PDB entry 7XAM | electron microscopy, 3.50 A resolution | chains A and X of the 34 polymer chains in the assembly

Chain A:
Molecule: 23S rRNA
Organism: Mycolicibacterium smegmatis MC2 155
Sequence (3120 nucleotides; each row starts with the number of its first residue):
     1 UAAGUGUUUA AGGGCGCAUG GUGGAUGCCU UGGCACUGGG AGCCGAUGAA GGACGUAGGA
    61 GGCUGCGAUA AGCCUCGGGG AGCUGUCAAC CGAGCGUUGA UCCGAGGAUG UCCGAAUGGG
   121 GAAACCCGGC ACGAGUGAUG UCGUGUCACC AGGCGCUGAA UAUAUAGGCG UCUGGGGGGA
   181 ACGCGGGGAA GUGAAACAUC UCAGUACCCG UAGGAAGAGA AAACAAAAUG UGAUUCCGUG
   241 AGUAGUGGCG AGCGAAAGCG GAGGAUGGCU AAACCGUAUG CAUGUGAUAC CGGGUAGGGG
   301 UUGUGUGUGC GGGGUUGUGG GACCUAUCUU UCCGGCUCUA CCUGGCUGGA GGGCAGUGAG
   361 AAAAUGUUGU GGUUAGCGGA AAUGGCUUGG GAUGGCCUGC CGUAGACGGU GAGAGCCCGG
   421 UACGUGAAAA CCCGACGUCU GUCUUGAUGG UGUUCCCGAG UAGCAGCGGG CCCGUGGAAU
   481 CUGCUGUGAA UCUGCCGGGA CCACCCGGUA AGCCUGAAUA CUUCCCAGUG ACCGAUAGCG
   541 GAUUAGUACC GUGAGGGAAU GGUGAAAAGU ACCCCGGGAG GGGAGUGAAA GAGUACCUGA
   601 AACCGUGCGC UUACAAUCCG UCAGAGCCCU CGACGUGUCG UGGGGUGAUG GCGUGCCUUU
   661 UGAAGAAUGA GCCUGCGAGU CAGGGACAUG UCGCGAGGUU AACCCGGGUG GGGUAGCCGC
   721 AGCGAAAGCG AGUCUGAAUA GGGCGUAUCC ACACAAGAGU GUGUGGUGUA GUGGUGUGUU
   781 CUGGACCCGA AGCGGAGUGA UCUACCCAUG GCCAGGGUGA AGCGCGGGUA AGACCGCGUG
   841 GAGGCCCGAA CCCACUUAGG UUGAAGACUG AGGGGAUGAG CUGUGGGUAG GGGUGAAAGG
   901 CCAAUCAAAC UCCGUGAUAG CUGGUUCUCC CCGAAAUGCA UUUAGGUGCA GCGUCGCAUG
   961 UUUCUUGCCG GAGGUAGAGC UACUGGAUGG CCGAUGGGCC CCACAGGGUU ACUGACGUCA
  1021 GCCAAACUCC GAAUGCCGGU AAGUCCAAGA GUGCGGCAGU GAGACGGCGG GGGAUAAGCU
  1081 CCGUGCGUCG AGAGGGAAAC AGCCCAGAUC GCCGGCUAAG GCCCCUAAGC GUGUGCUAAG
  1141 UGGAAAAGGA UGUGCAGUCG CGAAGACAAC CAGGAGGUUG GCUUAGAAGC AGCCACCCUU
  1201 GAAAGAGUGC GUAAUAGCUC ACUGGUCAAG UGAUUGUGCG CCGAUAAUGU AGCGGGGCUC
  1261 AAGCACACCG CCGAAGCCGC GGCAGCCAAC GUGUUGGCUG GGUAGGGGAG CGUCCUGCAU
  1321 CCGGUGAAGC CGCCGAGUGA UCGAGUGGUG GAGGGUGUGG GAGUGAGAAU GCAGGCAUGA
  1381 GUAGCGAUUA GGCAAGUGAG AACCUUGCCC GCCGAAAGAC CAAGGGUUCC UGGGCCAGGC
  1441 CAGUCCGCCC AGGGUGAGUC GGGACCUAAG GCGAGGCCGA CAGGCGUAGU CGAUGGACAA
  1501 CGGGUUGAUA UUCCCGUACC CGUGUAUGUG CGUCCAUGAU GAAUCAGCGG UACUAACCAU
  1561 CCAAAACCAC CGUGACCGCA CCUUUCGGGG UGUGGCGUUG GUGGGGCUGC AUGGGACCUU
  1621 CGUUGGUAGU AGUCAAGCGA UGGGGUGACG CAGGAAGGUA GCCGUACCGG UCAGUGGUAA
  1681 UACCGGGGUA AGCCUGUAGG GAGUCAGAUA GGUAAAUCCG UCUGGCAUAU AUCCUGAGAG
  1741 GUGAUGCAUA GCCGAGUGAG GCGAAUUCGG UGAUCCUAUG CUGCCGAGAA AAGCCUCUAG
  1801 CGAGGACAUA CACGGCCCGU ACCCCAAACC AACACAGGUG GUCAGGUAGA GAAUACUAAG
  1861 GCGUACGAGU GAACUAUGGU UAAGGAACUC GGCAAAAUGC CCCCGUAACU UCGGGAGAAG
  1921 GGGGACCCAC AUGGCGUGUA AGCCUUUACG GCCCAAGCGU GAGUGGGUGG CACAAACCAG
  1981 UGAGAAGCGA CUGUUUACUA AAAACACAGG UCCGUGCGAA GUCGCAAGAC GAUGUAUACG
  2041 GACUGACGCC UGCCCGGUGC UGGAAGGUUA AGAGGACCCG UUAACUCCCU UUGGGGGUGA
  2101 AGCGGAGAAU UUAAGCCCCA GUAAACGGCG GUGGUAACUA UAACCAUCCU AAGGUAGCGA
  2161 AAUUCCUUGU CGGGUAAGUU CCGACCUGCA CGAAUGGCGU AACGACUUCU CAACUGUCUC
  2221 AACCAUAGAC UCGGCGAAAU UGCACUACGA GUAAAGAUGC UCGUUACGCG CGGCAGGACG
  2281 AAAAGACCCC GGGACCUUCA CUACAACUUG GUAUUGGUGC UCGAUACGGU UUGUGUAGGA
  2341 UAGGUGGGAG ACUGUGAAGC UCACACGCCA GUGUGGGUGG AGUCGUUGUU GAAAUACCAC
  2401 UCUGAUCGUA UUGGGCCUCU AACCUCGGAC CGUAUAUCCG GUUCAGGGAC AGUGCCUGGU
  2461 GGGUAGUUUA ACUGGGGCGG UUGCCUCCUA AAAUGUAACG GAGGCGCCCA AAGGUUCCCU
  2521 CAACCUGGAC GGCAAUCAGG UGUUGAGUGU AAGUGCACAA GGGAGCUUGA CUGCGAGACG
  2581 GACAUGUCGA GCAGGGACGA AAGUCGGGAC UAGUGAUCCG GCACCUCUGA GUGGAAGGGG
  2641 UGUCGCUCAA CGGAUAAAAG GUACCCCGGG GAUAACAGGC UGAUCUUCCC CAAGAGUCCA
  2701 UAUCGACGGG AUGGUUUGGC ACCUCGAUGU CGGCUCGUCG CAUCCUGGGG CUGGAGCAGG
  2761 UCCCAAGGGU UGGGCUGUUC GCCCAUUAAA GCGGCACGCG AGCUGGGUUU AGAACGUCGU
  2821 GAGACAGUUC GGUCUCUAUC CGCCGCGCGC GUCAGAAGCU UGAGGAAACC UGUCCCUAGU
  2881 ACGAGAGGAC CGGGACGGAC GAACCUCUGG UAUACCAGUU GUCCCACCAG GGGCACGGCU
  2941 GGAUAGCCAC GUUCGGACAG GAUAACCGCU GAAAGCAUCU AAGCGGGAAA CCUCUUCCAA
  3001 GACCAGGCUU CUCACCCUCU AGGAGGGAUA AGGCCCCCCG CAGACCACGG GAUUGAUAGA
  3061 CCAGACCUGG AAGCCUAGUA AUAGGUGCAG GGAACUGGCA CUAACCGGCC GAAAACUUAC
Disordered / not traced: 1, 1562-1609, 2136-2144
Metal / ion sites: Mg2+ site 1 near G13 (its only coordinating residue here); Mg2+ site 2: C28, G1354; Mg2+ site 3: C43, G214; Mg2+ site 4 near U56 (its only coordinating residue here); Mg2+ site 5 near U69 (its only coordinating residue here); Mg2+ site 6 near U117 (its only coordinating residue here); Mg2+ site 7: A159, U163; Mg2+ site 8: G191, U2467; Mg2+ site 9 near G191 (its only coordinating residue here); Mg2+ site 10: A196, C197; Mg2+ site 11 near G204 (its only coordinating residue here); Mg2+ site 12 near G217 (its only coordinating residue here); 233 more Mg2+ sites not listed

Chain X:
Molecule: 50S ribosomal protein L27
Organism: Mycolicibacterium smegmatis MC2 155
Reference sequence: A0R150 (RL27_MYCS2); residues 1-88 here = UniProt positions 1-88
Sequence (88 residues; row label = number of the first residue in the row):
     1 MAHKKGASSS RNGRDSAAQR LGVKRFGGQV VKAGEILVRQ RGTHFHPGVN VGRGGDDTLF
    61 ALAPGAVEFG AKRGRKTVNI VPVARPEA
Disordered / not traced: 1-7, 87-88

Interface between chain A and chain X:
Pairs across the interface - 90 pairs, chain A then chain X:
  G757(A) - Arg85(X)  hydrogen bond to the sugar
  A758(A) - Ala33(X)  base contact
  A758(A) - Leu62(X)  hydrogen bond to the base
  A758(A) - Pro64(X)  base contact
  G759(A) - Val31(X)  base contact
  G759(A) - Lys32(X)  base contact
  G759(A) - Ala33(X)  hydrogen bond to the base
  G759(A) - Pro64(X)  base contact
  G970(A) - Phe26(X)  base contact
  G970(A) - Gly27(X)  hydrogen bond to the base
  G971(A) - Phe26(X)  base contact
  G971(A) - Gly27(X)  hydrogen bond to the sugar
  G971(A) - Phe69(X)  sugar contact
  A972(A) - Phe45(X)  phosphate contact
  A972(A) - Phe69(X)  sugar contact
  A972(A) - Lys76(X)  salt bridge to the phosphate
  G973(A) - His44(X)  phosphate contact
  C1037(A) - Phe26(X)  sugar contact
  C1037(A) - Gln29(X)  hydrogen bond to the sugar
  G1038(A) - Gln29(X)  sugar contact
  G2479(A) - Ser8(X)  base contact
  G2479(A) - Ser9(X)  base contact
  G2480(A) - Arg11(X)  hydrogen bond to the phosphate
  U2481(A) - Arg11(X)  salt bridge to the phosphate
  C2485(A) - Arg14(X)  base contact
  C2485(A) - Ser16(X)  base contact
  C2485(A) - Ala17(X)  hydrogen bond to the phosphate
  C2485(A) - Gln19(X)  phosphate contact
  U2486(A) - Arg14(X)  base contact
  U2486(A) - Asp15(X)  base contact
  U2486(A) - Ser16(X)  hydrogen bond to the phosphate
  U2486(A) - Ala17(X)  phosphate contact
  U2486(A) - Gln19(X)  hydrogen bond to the phosphate
  C2487(A) - Asp15(X)  hydrogen bond to the base
  U2494(A) - Arg20(X)  phosphate contact
  U2494(A) - Leu21(X)  sugar contact
  G2495(A) - Ala18(X)  phosphate contact
  G2495(A) - Gln19(X)  phosphate contact
  G2495(A) - Arg20(X)  hydrogen bond to the phosphate
  U2496(A) - Ala18(X)  phosphate contact
  G2501(A) - Ser10(X)  phosphate contact
  G2501(A) - Asn12(X)  hydrogen bond to the phosphate
  A2502(A) - Asn12(X)  hydrogen bond to the phosphate
  A2502(A) - Arg14(X)  hydrogen bond to the base
  G2503(A) - Arg14(X)  hydrogen bond to the base
  G2504(A) - Arg14(X)  base contact
  G2553(A) - Arg41(X)  base contact
  U2554(A) - Arg41(X)  base contact
  U2554(A) - Gly42(X)  hydrogen bond to the base
  G2555(A) - Thr43(X)  hydrogen bond to the sugar
  G2555(A) - His44(X)  salt bridge to the phosphate
  C2556(A) - Thr43(X)  phosphate contact
  C2556(A) - His46(X)  salt bridge to the phosphate
  A2557(A) - Arg75(X)  salt bridge to the phosphate
  C2558(A) - Arg73(X)  base contact
  C2558(A) - Arg75(X)  hydrogen bond to the base
  A2560(A) - Thr43(X)  hydrogen bond to the base
  A2576(A) - Ala33(X)  base contact
  A2576(A) - Gly34(X)  base contact
  G2577(A) - Lys32(X)  phosphate contact
  G2577(A) - Ala33(X)  hydrogen bond to the sugar
  G2577(A) - Gly34(X)  hydrogen bond to the base
  G2577(A) - Glu35(X)  sugar contact
  A2578(A) - Arg25(X)  phosphate contact
  A2578(A) - Lys32(X)  salt bridge to the phosphate
  A2578(A) - Glu35(X)  sugar contact
  A2578(A) - Ile36(X)  hydrogen bond to the sugar
  C2579(A) - Lys24(X)  phosphate contact
  C2579(A) - Arg25(X)  salt bridge to the phosphate
  C2579(A) - Ile36(X)  sugar contact
  C2579(A) - Arg39(X)  hydrogen bond to the sugar
  G2580(A) - Arg20(X)  hydrogen bond to the phosphate
  G2580(A) - Lys24(X)  salt bridge to the phosphate
  G2581(A) - Arg20(X)  salt bridge to the phosphate
  U2587(A) - Arg39(X)  hydrogen bond to the base
  U2587(A) - Asp56(X)  sugar contact
  C2588(A) - Arg39(X)  sugar contact
  C2588(A) - Gly54(X)  phosphate contact
  C2588(A) - Gly55(X)  hydrogen bond to the phosphate
  C2588(A) - Asp56(X)  sugar contact
  C2588(A) - Thr58(X)  hydrogen bond to the sugar
  G2589(A) - Gly54(X)  phosphate contact
  G2589(A) - Gly55(X)  hydrogen bond to the phosphate
  G2589(A) - Phe60(X)  sugar contact
  A2590(A) - Phe60(X)  sugar contact
  C2610(A) - Arg41(X)  hydrogen bond to the sugar
  C2610(A) - Gly55(X)  sugar contact
  C2610(A) - Asp56(X)  sugar contact
  C2610(A) - Asp57(X)  sugar contact
  U2611(A) - Arg41(X)  hydrogen bond to the sugar
Interface residues without a listed pair, chain A (44 interface residues in all): C2484, C2488, A2609
Interface residues without a listed pair, chain X (48 interface residues in all): Val23, Gly28, Arg53, Ala63

Summary:
44 residues of chain A face 48 of chain X across their interface, with 31 hydrogen bonds and 9 salt bridges.
Polar pairs include A758(A)-Leu62(X), G759(A)-Ala33(X) and G970(A)-Gly27(X). C28(A) and G1354(A) coordinate
Mg2+ site 2. C43(A) and G214(A) coordinate Mg2+ site 3.
Chain A is 23S rRNA and chain X is 50S ribosomal protein L27, both from Mycolicibacterium smegmatis MC2 155;
the structure, Mycobacterium smegmatis 50S ribosomal subunit from Stationary phase of growth, was determined
by electron microscopy, deposited together with 7Y41.
